PDB entry 1KK2 | X-ray diffraction, 2.10 A resolution | chain A

== Chain A ==
Molecule: eIF2gamma
Source organism: Pyrococcus abyssi
Reference sequence: Q9V1G0 (IF2G_PYRAB); residues 1-410 here correspond to UniProt positions 2-411 (UniProt number = residue number + 1)
Sequence (410 residues; numbered 1 to 410; the number before each row is that of its first residue):
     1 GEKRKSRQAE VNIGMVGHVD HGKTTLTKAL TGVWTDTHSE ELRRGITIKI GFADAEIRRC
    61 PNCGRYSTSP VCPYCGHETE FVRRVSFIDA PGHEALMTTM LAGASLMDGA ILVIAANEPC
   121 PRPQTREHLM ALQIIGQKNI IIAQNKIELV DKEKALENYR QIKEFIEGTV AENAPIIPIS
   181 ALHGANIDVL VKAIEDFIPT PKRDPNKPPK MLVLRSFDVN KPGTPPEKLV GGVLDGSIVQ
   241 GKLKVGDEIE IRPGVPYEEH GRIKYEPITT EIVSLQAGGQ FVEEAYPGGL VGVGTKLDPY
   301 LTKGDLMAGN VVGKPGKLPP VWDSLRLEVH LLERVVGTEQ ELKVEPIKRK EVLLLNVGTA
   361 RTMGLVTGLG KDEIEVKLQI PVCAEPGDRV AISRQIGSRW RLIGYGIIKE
Unresolved in the structure: 1-5, 37-38, 224-228, 337-338
Differences from the reference sequence: engineered mutation D235 (Gly236 in Q9V1G0)
Bound ions: Mg2+: T24 (together with GDP); Zn2+: C60, C63, C72, C75
Small-molecule neighbours: GDP (guanosine-5'-diphosphate): H18, V19, D20, H21, G22, K23, T24, T25, N145, K146, E148, L149, S180, A181, L182
Swiss-Prot annotation at these positions:
  - region: G17 to T24 (G1), G45 to K49 (G2), D89 to G92 (G3), N145 to E148 (G4), S180 to L182 (G5)
  - binding site (GTP): D20 to T25, N145 to E148, S180 to L182
  - binding site (Mg(2+)): D20, T24, G45, T47
  - binding site (Zn(2+)): C60, C63, C72, C75
Reported in the primary citation:
  - binding site for GDP: G22 to T24, S180 to H183
  - Mg2+ coordination: T24
  - conformationally variable residues (loop rearrangement): D89 to G92, P119 to P123
  - Mg2+ coordination through a water molecule: D89, A90, P91
  - specificity-determining residues: T98, T99, A308 (by similarity / conservation)
  - mutagenesis - G235D: increased expression
  - mutagenesis - G235D: unchanged binding to aIF2 trimer

== Summary ==
Ligands of chain A: GDP. The Zn2+ site is built by C60, C63, C72 and C75. From UniProt: 13 GTP-binding
residues, 4 Mg2+-binding residues and 4 Zn2+-binding residues. The paper reports a binding site for GDP at G22
and S180; G235D increases expression.
Chain A is eIF2gamma (Pyrococcus abyssi); the structure, Structure of the large gamma subunit of initiation
factor eIF2 from Pyrococcus abyssi-G235D mutant complexed with ..., was determined by X-ray diffraction (same
publication as 1KJZ, 1KK0, 1KK1 and 1KK3).
